PDB entry 8T7R | X-ray diffraction, 3.84 A resolution | chains o and p of the 50 polymer chains in the assembly

# Chain o
Name: Light chain from antibody JTK191b E07
Organism: Homo sapiens
Notes: antibody fragment or engineered binder
Chain sequence (214 residues; each row starts with the number of its first residue):
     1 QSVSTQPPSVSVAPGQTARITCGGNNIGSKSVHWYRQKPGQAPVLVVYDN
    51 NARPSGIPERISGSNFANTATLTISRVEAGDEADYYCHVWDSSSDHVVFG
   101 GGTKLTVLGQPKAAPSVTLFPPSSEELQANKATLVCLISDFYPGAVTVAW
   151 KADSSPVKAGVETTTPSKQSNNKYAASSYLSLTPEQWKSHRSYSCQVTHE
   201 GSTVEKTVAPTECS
Not modelled in the structure: 1, 205-214
Disulfides: Cys22-Cys87, Cys136-Cys195

# Chain p
Name: Fab heavy chain from antibody JTK191b E07
Organism: Homo sapiens
Notes: antibody fragment or engineered binder
Chain sequence (240 residues; each row starts with the number of its first residue):
     1 QVQLQESGGGVVQPGGSLRLSCAASGFNFSNYGMHWVRQTPGKGLEWVAS
    51 IPYDGSHQWHADSVKGRFTISRDNSKNTLYLQINSLRPEDTAMYYCSKAR
   101 ISYLSAPAWWFDPWGQGTLVTVSSASTKGPSVFPLAPSSKSTSGGTAALG
   151 CLVKDYFPEPVTVSWNSGALTSGVHTFPAVLQSSGLYSLSSVVTVPSSSL
   201 GTQTYICNVNHKPSNTKVDKRVEPKSCDKTHTDYKDDDDK
Not modelled in the structure: 1, 139-144, 226-240
Disulfides: Cys22-Cys96, Cys151-Cys207

# How chain o and chain p interact
Residue-residue contacts (78):
  Ser31(o) - Trp109(p)
  His33(o) - Trp109(p)
  His33(o) - Trp110(p)  hydrogen bond (side chain-backbone)
  Tyr35(o) - Trp110(p)
  Tyr35(o) - Phe111(p)  hydrogen bond (side chain-backbone)
  Tyr35(o) - Trp114(p)
  Gln37(o) - Gln39(p)  hydrogen bond
  Gln37(o) - Tyr95(p)  hydrogen bond
  Gly40(o) - Gln116(p)
  Gln41(o) - Tyr95(p)
  Gln41(o) - Gln116(p)
  Ala42(o) - Trp114(p)
  Ala42(o) - Gly115(p)
  Ala42(o) - Gln116(p)  hydrogen bond (backbone-side chain)
  Pro43(o) - Tyr95(p)
  Pro43(o) - Trp114(p)  hydrophobic
  Leu45(o) - Trp110(p)
  Leu45(o) - Asp112(p)
  Tyr48(o) - Arg100(p)
  Tyr48(o) - Trp110(p)  hydrophobic
  Asp49(o) - Trp109(p)
  Tyr86(o) - Gln39(p)  hydrogen bond
  Tyr86(o) - Lys43(p)
  Tyr86(o) - Gly44(p)
  Tyr86(o) - Leu45(p)
  His88(o) - Phe111(p)
  Trp90(o) - Pro107(p)
  Trp90(o) - Ala108(p)
  Asp95(o) - Trp47(p)
  His96(o) - Trp47(p)
  His96(o) - Ala61(p)
  His96(o) - Asp62(p)  salt bridge
  Val97(o) - Trp47(p)  hydrophobic
  Phe99(o) - Val37(p)  hydrophobic
  Phe99(o) - Leu45(p)
  Phe99(o) - Trp47(p)
  Phe99(o) - Trp114(p)  hydrophobic
  Gly101(o) - Gly44(p)
  Phe120(o) - Leu135(p)
  Phe120(o) - Ala136(p)
  Phe120(o) - Ala148(p)
  Phe120(o) - Leu149(p)  hydrophobic
  Phe120(o) - Val192(p)  hydrophobic
  Ser123(o) - Phe133(p)
  Ser123(o) - Pro134(p)
  Glu125(o) - Phe133(p)
  Glu125(o) - Pro134(p)
  Glu125(o) - Lys220(p)  salt bridge
  Glu126(o) - Phe133(p)
  Glu126(o) - Lys154(p)
  Lys131(o) - Lys154(p)
  Thr133(o) - Leu152(p)
  Thr133(o) - Lys154(p)  hydrogen bond
  Val135(o) - Leu152(p)  hydrophobic
  Val135(o) - Ser190(p)
  Leu137(o) - Phe177(p)  hydrophobic
  Leu137(o) - Ser190(p)
  Leu137(o) - Val192(p)  hydrophobic
  Ile138(o) - Phe177(p)
  Ser139(o) - Phe177(p)
  Glu162(o) - Leu181(p)
  Glu162(o) - Gln182(p)
  Glu162(o) - Ser183(p)
  Thr164(o) - Pro178(p)
  Thr164(o) - Ala179(p)
  Thr164(o) - Val180(p)
  Ser167(o) - Pro178(p)
  Gln169(o) - His175(p)  hydrogen bond
  Ala175(o) - His175(p)
  Ala176(o) - Phe177(p)
  Ser177(o) - Phe177(p)
  Ser177(o) - Pro178(p)  hydrogen bond (side chain-backbone)
  Tyr179(o) - Leu152(p)  hydrophobic
  Tyr179(o) - Val180(p)  hydrophobic
  Tyr179(o) - Ser188(p)
  Tyr179(o) - Leu189(p)
  Tyr179(o) - Ser190(p)  hydrogen bond
  Ser181(o) - Lys154(p)
Other interface residues (no listed pair), chain o (43 interface residues in all): Pro54, Thr118, Pro121, Thr163, Thr165
Other interface residues (no listed pair), chain p (46 interface residues in all): Gly42, Glu46, Trp59, His60, Val132, Gly150

# Summary
Chain o and chain p form an interface of 43 and 46 residues respectively; the contacts include 10 hydrogen
bonds and 2 salt bridges. Polar pairs include His96(o)-Asp62(p), Glu125(o)-Lys220(p) and His33(o)-Trp110(p).
Here chain o is Light chain from antibody JTK191b E07 and chain p is Fab heavy chain from antibody JTK191b
E07, both from Homo sapiens. Entry 8T7R (Crystal structure of human leukocyte antigen A*0101 in complex with
the Fab of alloreactive antibody E07) was determined by X-ray diffraction together with 8T6M from the same
study.
